PDB entry 1LZ7 | X-ray diffraction, 1.65 A resolution | chain A

Chain A:
Protein: Glycosyltransferase B
Organism: Homo sapiens
Notes: fragment: Catalytic Domain, (RESIDUES 64-354)
UniProtKB: P16442 (BGAT_HUMAN); residue numbers follow UniProt; this construct covers 64-354
Sequence (292 residues; row label = number of the first residue in the row):
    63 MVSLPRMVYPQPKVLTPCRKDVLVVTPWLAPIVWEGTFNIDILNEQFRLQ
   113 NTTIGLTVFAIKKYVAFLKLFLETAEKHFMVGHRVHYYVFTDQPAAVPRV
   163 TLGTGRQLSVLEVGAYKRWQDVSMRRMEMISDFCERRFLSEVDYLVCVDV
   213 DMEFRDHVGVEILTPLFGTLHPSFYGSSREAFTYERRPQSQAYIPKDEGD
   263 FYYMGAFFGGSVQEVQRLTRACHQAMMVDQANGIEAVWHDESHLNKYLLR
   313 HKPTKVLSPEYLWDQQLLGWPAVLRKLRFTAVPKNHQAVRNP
Disordered / not traced: 179-195, 346-354
Differences from the reference sequence: initiating methionine (63)
Ion coordination: Hg2+ site 1: Thr-119, Cys-209; Hg2+ site 2: Met-288, Asp-302

Overview:
The Hg2+ site 1 is built by Thr-119 and Cys-209. The Hg2+ site 2 is built by Met-288 and Asp-302.
Chain A is Glycosyltransferase B (Homo sapiens); the structure, Glycosyltransferase B, was determined by X-ray
diffraction together with 1LZ0, 1LZI and 1LZJ from the same study.
